Entry 7U6D (electron microscopy, 5.03 A resolution (low resolution: residue-level contacts below are approximate; hydrogen-bond / salt-bridge calls are withheld)); this record covers chains C and B of the 3 polymer chains in the assembly.

== Chain C (and B) ==
Molecule: Isoform Short of Insulin receptor
From: Homo sapiens
Notes: EC 2.7.10.1; fragment: ectodomain; chain B of this document is another copy of the same molecule, construct and numbering; everything in this record applies to it too
UniProtKB: P06213 (INSR_HUMAN), isoform P06213-2; residues 1-916 here correspond to UniProt positions 28-943 (UniProt number = residue number + 27)
Amino-acid sequence (916 residues; each row starts with the number of its first residue):
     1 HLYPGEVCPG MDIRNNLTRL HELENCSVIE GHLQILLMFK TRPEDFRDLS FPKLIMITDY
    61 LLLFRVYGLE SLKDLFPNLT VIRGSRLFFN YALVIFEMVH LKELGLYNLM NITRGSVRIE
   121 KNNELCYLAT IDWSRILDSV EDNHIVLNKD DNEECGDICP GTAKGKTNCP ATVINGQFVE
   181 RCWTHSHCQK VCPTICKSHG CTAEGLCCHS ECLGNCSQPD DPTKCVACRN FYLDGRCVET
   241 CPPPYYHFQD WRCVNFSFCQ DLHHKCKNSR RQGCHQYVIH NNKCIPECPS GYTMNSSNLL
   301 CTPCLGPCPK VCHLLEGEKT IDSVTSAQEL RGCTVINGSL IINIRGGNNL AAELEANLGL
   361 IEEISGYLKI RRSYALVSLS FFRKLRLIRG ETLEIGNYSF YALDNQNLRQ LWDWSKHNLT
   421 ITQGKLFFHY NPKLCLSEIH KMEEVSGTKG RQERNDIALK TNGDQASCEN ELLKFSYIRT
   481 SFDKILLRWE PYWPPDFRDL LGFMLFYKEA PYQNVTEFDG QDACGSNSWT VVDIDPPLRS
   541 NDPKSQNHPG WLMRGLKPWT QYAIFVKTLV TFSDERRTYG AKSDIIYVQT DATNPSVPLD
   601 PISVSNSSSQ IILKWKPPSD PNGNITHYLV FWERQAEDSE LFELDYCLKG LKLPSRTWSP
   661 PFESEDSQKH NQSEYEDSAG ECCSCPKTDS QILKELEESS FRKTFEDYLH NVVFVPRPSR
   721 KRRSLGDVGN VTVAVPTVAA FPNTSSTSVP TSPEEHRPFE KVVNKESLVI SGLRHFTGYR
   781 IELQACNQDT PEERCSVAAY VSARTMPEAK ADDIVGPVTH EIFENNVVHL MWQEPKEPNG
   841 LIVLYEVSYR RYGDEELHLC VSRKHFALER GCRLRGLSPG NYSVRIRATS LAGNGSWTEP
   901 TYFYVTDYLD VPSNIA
Unresolved in the structure: 1-4, 151-153, 160-167, 174-177, 266-276, 297-298, 595-916 (chain B: 1-303, 593-916)
Sequence notes: conflict H144 (Tyr171 in P06213)
Curated features (UniProtKB/Swiss-Prot):
  - region: E706 to F714 (Insulin-binding)
  - site: F39 (Insulin-binding)
  - modified residue: S373 (Phosphoserine), Y374 (Phosphotyrosine), S380 (Phosphoserine)
  - glycosylation (N-linked (GlcNAc...) asparagine): N16, N25, N78, N111, N215, N255, N295, N337, N397, N418, N514, N606, N624, N671
Disulfide bonds: C8-C26, C126-C155, C159-C182, C169-C188, C192-C201, C196-C207, C208-C216, C212-C225, C228-C237, C241-C253, C259-C284, C288-C301, C304-C308, C312-C333, C435-C468

== How chain C and chain B interact ==
Residue-residue contacts (10; chain C residue first):
  R345(C) with K460(B)
  N348(C) with V531(B)
  R372(C) with K460(B); T461(B)
  D404(C) with Y430(B)
  Q521(C) with Y374(B)
  D522(C) with G347(B)
  C524(C) with C524(B), disulfide; G525(B)
  S528(C) with G347(B)
Interface residues without a listed pair, chain C (12 interface residues in all): K460, D464, W529, T530
Interface residues without a listed pair, chain B (10 interface residues in all): N348, R372
Disulfides between the chains: C524(C)-C524(B)

== Summary ==
Chain C and chain B form an interface of 12 and 10 residues respectively; the contacts include 1 disulfide
bond.
Both chains are Isoform Short of Insulin receptor (Homo sapiens). Entry 7U6D (Head region of insulin receptor
ectodomain (A-isoform) bound to the non-insulin agonist IM459) was determined by electron microscopy,
deposited together with 7U6E.
